2DDR - chain A; structure by X-ray diffraction, 1.40 A resolution.

# Chain A
Name: Sphingomyelin phosphodiesterase
From: Bacillus cereus
Notes: EC 3.1.4.12
UniProtKB: P11889 (PHL2_BACCE); residues 1-306 here correspond to UniProt positions 28-333 (UniProt number = residue number + 27)
Sequence (306 residues; row label = number of the first residue in the row):
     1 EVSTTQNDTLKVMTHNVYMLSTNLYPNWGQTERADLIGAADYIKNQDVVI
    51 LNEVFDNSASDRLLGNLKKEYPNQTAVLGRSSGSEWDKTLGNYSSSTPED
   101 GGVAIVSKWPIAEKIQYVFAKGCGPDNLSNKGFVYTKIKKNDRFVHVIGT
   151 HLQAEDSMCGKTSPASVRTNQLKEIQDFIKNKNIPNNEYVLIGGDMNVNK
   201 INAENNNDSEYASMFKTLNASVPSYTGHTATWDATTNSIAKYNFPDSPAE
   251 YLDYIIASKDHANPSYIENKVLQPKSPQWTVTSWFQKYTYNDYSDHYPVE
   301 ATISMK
Disordered / not traced: 1-6, 124-127, 156-162, 306
Ion coordination: Ca2+ site 1 near Glu-53 (its only coordinating residue here); Ca2+ site 2: Phe-55, Asn-57, Glu-99, Asp-100

# Overview
Phe-55, Asn-57, Glu-99 and Asp-100 coordinate Ca2+ site 2.
Chain A is Sphingomyelin phosphodiesterase (Bacillus cereus); the structure, Crystal structure of
sphingomyelinase from Bacillus cereus with calcium ion, was determined by X-ray diffraction, deposited
together with 2DDS and 2DDT.
